Entry 9CNS (electron microscopy, 3.25 A resolution); this record covers chains A and B of the 3 polymer chains in the assembly.

== Chain A (and B) ==
Name: Capsid protein p24
From: Human immunodeficiency virus 2
Notes: chain B of this document is another copy of the same molecule, construct and numbering; everything in this record applies to it too
Reference sequence: P18042 (POL_HV2G1); residues 1-231 here correspond to UniProt positions 136-366 (UniProt number = residue number + 135)
Chain sequence (240 residues; each row starts with the number of its first residue):
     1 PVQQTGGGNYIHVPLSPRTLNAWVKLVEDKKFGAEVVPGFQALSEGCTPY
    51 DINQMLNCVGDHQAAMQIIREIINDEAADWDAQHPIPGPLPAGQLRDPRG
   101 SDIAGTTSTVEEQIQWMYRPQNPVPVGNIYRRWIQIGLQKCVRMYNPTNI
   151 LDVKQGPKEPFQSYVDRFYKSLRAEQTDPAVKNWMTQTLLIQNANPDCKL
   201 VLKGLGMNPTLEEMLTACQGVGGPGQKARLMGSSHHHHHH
Not modelled in the structure: 222-240 (chain B: 1-147, 222-240)
Differences from the reference sequence: expression tag (232-240)
Disulfide bonds: Cys-198/Cys-218
What the authors report for this chain:
  - binding site for inositol hexakisphosphate: Arg-18
  - contacts within the chain: Asp-97/Arg-119 (salt bridge), Gln-139/Gln-176, Arg-143/Gln-176
  - conformationally variable residues (loop rearrangement): Cys-58 to Asp-61, Gln-176 to Asp-178

== Chain A / chain B interface ==
Contacting residue pairs - 1 pairs, chain A then chain B:
  Thr-216(A) / Met-207(B)
Other interface residues (no listed pair), chain A (2 interface residues in all): Glu-212

== Summary ==
2 residues of chain A face 1 of chain B across their interface. From the paper: a binding site for inositol
hexakisphosphate at Arg-18(A); conformational variability at Cys-58(A) and Gln-176(A).
Both chains are Capsid protein p24 (Human immunodeficiency virus 2). Entry 9CNS (HIV-2 CA hexamer; assembled
via liposome templating) was determined by electron microscopy together with 9CLJ, 9CNT, 9CNU and 9CNV from
the same study.
